PDB entry 1QIR | X-ray diffraction, 2.20 A resolution | chain A

== Chain A ==
Name: Aspartate aminotransferase
From: Escherichia coli
Notes: EC 2.6.1.1; fragment: complete subunit
UniProt: P00509 (AAT_ECOLI); the construct has insertions or renumbered stretches relative to UniProt, so the offset changes along the chain: 5-64 = UniProt 1-60; 66-126 = UniProt 61-121; 133-152 = UniProt 123-142; 154-231 = UniProt 143-220; 2 more segments
Chain sequence (396 residues; numbered 5 to 409; 9 numbers in that range are skipped by the numbering (no residue carries them; nothing is unmodelled there); the number before each row is that of its first residue):
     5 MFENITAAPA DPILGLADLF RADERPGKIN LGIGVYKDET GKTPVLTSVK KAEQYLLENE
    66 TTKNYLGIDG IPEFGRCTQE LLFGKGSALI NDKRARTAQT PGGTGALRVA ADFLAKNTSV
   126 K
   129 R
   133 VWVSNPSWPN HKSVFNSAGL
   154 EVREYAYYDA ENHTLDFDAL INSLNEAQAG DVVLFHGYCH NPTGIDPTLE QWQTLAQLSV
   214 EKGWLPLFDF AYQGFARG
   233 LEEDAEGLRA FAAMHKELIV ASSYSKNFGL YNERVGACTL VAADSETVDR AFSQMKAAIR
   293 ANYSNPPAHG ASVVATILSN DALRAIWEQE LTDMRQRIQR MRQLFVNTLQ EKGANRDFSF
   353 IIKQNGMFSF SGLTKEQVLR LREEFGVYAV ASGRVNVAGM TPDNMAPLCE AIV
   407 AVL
Sequence notes: engineered mutation Tyr191 (Cys in P00509)
Glycans and other covalent adducts: pyridoxal phosphate (PLP) linked to Lys258
Small-molecule neighbours:
  - maleic acid (MAE): Ile17, Gly36, Ile37, Gly38, Tyr70, Trp140, Asn194, Arg292, Ser296, Phe360, Arg386
  - pyridoxal phosphate (PLP): Tyr70, Gly107, Gly108, Thr109, Leu112, Trp140, His143, His189, Asn194, Asp222, Ala224, Tyr225, Ser255, Ser257, Arg266, Ser296
UniProt features mapped onto this chain:
  - binding site (L-aspartate): Gly38, Trp140, Asn194, Arg386
  - modified residue: Lys258 (N6-(pyridoxal phosphate)lysine)

== Overview ==
Ligands of chain A: maleic acid. Pyridoxal phosphate is covalently linked to Lys258. From UniProt: 4
L-aspartate-binding residues.
Chain A is Aspartate aminotransferase (Escherichia coli); the structure, Aspartate aminotransferase from
escherichia coli, C191Y mutation, with bound maleate, was determined by X-ray diffraction, deposited together
with 1B4X, 5EAA, 1QIS and 1QIT.
